Entry 2H2S (X-ray diffraction, 3.10 A resolution); this record covers chains C and D of the 6 polymer chains in the assembly.

Chain C:
Protein: FAB fragment, heavy chain
Organism: Mus musculus
Notes: antibody fragment or engineered binder
Chain sequence (221 residues; numbered 2 to 222; the number before each row is that of its first residue):
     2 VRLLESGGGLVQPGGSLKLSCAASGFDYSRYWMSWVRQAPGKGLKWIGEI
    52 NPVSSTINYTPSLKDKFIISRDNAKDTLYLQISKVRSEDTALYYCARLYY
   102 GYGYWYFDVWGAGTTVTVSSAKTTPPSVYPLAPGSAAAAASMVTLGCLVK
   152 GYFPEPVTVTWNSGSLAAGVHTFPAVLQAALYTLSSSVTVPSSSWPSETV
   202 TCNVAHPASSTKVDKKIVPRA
Cystine bridges: Cys22-Cys96, Cys148-Cys203

Chain D:
Protein: FAB fragment, light chain
Organism: Mus musculus
Notes: antibody fragment or engineered binder
Chain sequence (211 residues; row label = number of the first residue in the row):
     1 DIVLTQSPAIMSAAPGDKVTMTCSASSSVSYIHWYQQKSGTSPKRWIYDT
    51 SKLTSGVPVRFSGSGSGTSYSLTINTMEAEDAATYYCQQWSSHPQTFGGG
   101 TKLEILRADAAPTVSIFPPSSEQLTSGGASVVCFLNNFYPKDINVKWKID
   151 GSERQNGVLNSWTDQDSKDSTYSMSSTLTLTKDEYERHNSYTCEATHKTS
   201 TSPIVKSFNRA
Cystine bridges: Cys23-Cys87, Cys133-Cys193

Chain C / chain D interface:
Residue-residue contacts (84):
  Val37(C) with Phe97(D), hydrophobic
  Gln39(C) with Gln37(D), hydrogen bond; Tyr86(D), hydrogen bond
  Leu45(C) with Tyr86(D), hydrophobic; Phe97(D), hydrophobic
  Trp47(C) with His93(D); Gln95(D)
  Glu50(C) with Trp90(D)
  Tyr95(C) with Gln37(D), hydrogen bond; Ser42(D); Pro43(D)
  Leu99(C) with Trp90(D), hydrophobic
  Tyr103(C) with Tyr31(D), hydrophobic; Asp49(D); Lys52(D)
  Tyr105(C) with Ser30(D); Tyr31(D), hydrophobic; His33(D), hydrogen bond (backbone-side chain); Ser91(D)
  Trp106(C) with His33(D), hydrogen bond (backbone-side chain); Gln88(D); Trp90(D)
  Tyr107(C) with His33(D); Tyr35(D); Arg45(D), hydrogen bond
  Phe108(C) with Tyr35(D), hydrogen bond (backbone-side chain); Gln88(D); Trp90(D), hydrophobic; Gln95(D); Phe97(D), hydrophobic
  Asp109(C) with Arg45(D), salt bridge
  Trp111(C) with Tyr35(D); Ser42(D); Pro43(D); Phe97(D), hydrophobic
  Gly112(C) with Ser42(D), hydrogen bond (backbone-side chain)
  Ala113(C) with Ser42(D)
  Tyr130(C) with Ser120(D); Glu122(D); Gln123(D); Ser126(D)
  Pro131(C) with Ser120(D); Glu122(D)
  Leu132(C) with Phe117(D); Val132(D), hydrophobic; Phe134(D), hydrophobic
  Ala133(C) with Phe117(D); Pro118(D)
  Ser136(C) with Asn209(D); Ala211(D), hydrogen bond (side chain-backbone)
  Thr145(C) with Ser115(D); Phe117(D); Asn136(D)
  Leu146(C) with Phe117(D); Phe134(D)
  Leu149(C) with Val132(D), hydrophobic
  Lys151(C) with Thr179(D)
  His172(C) with Asn136(D), hydrogen bond; Asn137(D); Tyr172(D); Ser173(D), hydrogen bond
  Thr173(C) with Thr163(D)
  Phe174(C) with Phe134(D), hydrophobic; Asn136(D); Ser161(D); Thr163(D); Ser173(D); Met174(D); Ser175(D)
  Pro175(C) with Ser161(D), hydrogen bond (backbone-side chain); Trp162(D); Thr163(D)
  Val177(C) with Leu159(D), hydrophobic; Asn160(D)
  Gln179(C) with Val158(D); Leu159(D)
  Thr184(C) with Leu159(D)
  Ser186(C) with Phe134(D); Ser175(D), hydrogen bond
  Ser188(C) with Phe134(D); Asn136(D), hydrogen bond
  Lys216(C) with Glu122(D), salt bridge
  Arg221(C) with Pro118(D); Pro119(D)
Also at the interface, not in a pair above, chain C (45 interface residues in all): Lys43, Lys46, Asn59, Gly102, Pro134, Gly135, Ala137, Ser187, Thr190
Also at the interface, not in a pair above, chain D (50 interface residues in all): Thr41, Tyr48, Pro94, Ser130, Asp166, Thr177, Ser207, Phe208

In short:
Chain C and chain D form an interface of 45 and 50 residues respectively; the contacts include 14 hydrogen
bonds and 2 salt bridges. Among the polar pairs are Asp109(C)-Arg45(D), Lys216(C)-Glu122(D) and
Gln39(C)-Gln37(D).
Here chain C is FAB fragment, heavy chain and chain D is FAB fragment, light chain, both from Mus musculus.
Entry 2H2S (Crystal Structure of E148A mutant of CLC-ec1 in SeCN-) was determined by X-ray diffraction (same
publication as 2H2P).
